2VTZ - chains B and D of the 4 polymer chains in the assembly; structure by X-ray diffraction, 2.30 A resolution.

# Chain B (and D)
Protein: Acetyl-CoA acetyltransferase
Source organism: Zoogloea ramigera
Notes: EC 2.3.1.9; chain D of this document is another copy of the same molecule, construct and numbering; everything in this record applies to it too
UniProt: P07097 (THIL_ZOORA); the construct has insertions or renumbered stretches relative to UniProt, so the offset changes along the chain: 1-10 = UniProt 2-11; 12-392 = UniProt 12-392
Amino-acid sequence (392 residues; each row starts with the number of its first residue):
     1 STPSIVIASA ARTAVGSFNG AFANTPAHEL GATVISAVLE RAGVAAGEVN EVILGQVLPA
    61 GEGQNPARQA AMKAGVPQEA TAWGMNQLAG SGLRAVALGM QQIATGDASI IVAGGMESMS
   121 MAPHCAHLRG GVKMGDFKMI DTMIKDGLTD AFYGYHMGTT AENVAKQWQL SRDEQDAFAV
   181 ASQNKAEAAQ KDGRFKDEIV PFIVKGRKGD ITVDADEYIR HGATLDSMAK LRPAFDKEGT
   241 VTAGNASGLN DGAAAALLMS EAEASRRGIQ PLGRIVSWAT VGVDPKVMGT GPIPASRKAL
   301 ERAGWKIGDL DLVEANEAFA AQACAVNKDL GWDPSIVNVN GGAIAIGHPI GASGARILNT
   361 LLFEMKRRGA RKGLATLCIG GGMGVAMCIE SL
Not modelled in the structure: 1-3
Differences from the reference sequence: engineered mutation Ala-89 (Cys in P07097); conflict Arg-129 (Ala in P07097)
Curated features (UniProtKB/Swiss-Prot):
  - active site (Proton acceptor): His-348, Cys-378

# How chain B and chain D interact
Pairs across the interface (18):
  Leu-128(B) with Gly-131(D); Val-132(D), hydrogen bond (backbone-backbone); Phe-137(D), hydrophobic
  Arg-129(B) with Gly-131(D); Val-132(D), hydrogen bond (backbone-backbone); Lys-133(D), hydrogen bond (side chain-backbone); Met-134(D)
  Gly-130(B) with Arg-129(D); Gly-130(D); Gly-131(D)
  Gly-131(B) with Leu-128(D); Arg-129(D); Gly-131(D)
  Val-132(B) with Leu-128(D), hydrogen bond (backbone-backbone); Arg-129(D), hydrogen bond (backbone-backbone)
  Lys-133(B) with Arg-129(D), hydrogen bond (backbone-side chain)
  Met-134(B) with Arg-129(D)
  Phe-137(B) with Leu-128(D), hydrophobic
Also at the interface, not in a pair above, chain D (9 interface residues in all): Gly-135

# In short
The interface between chain B and chain D involves 8 residues on one side and 9 on the other; the contacts
include 6 hydrogen bonds. Among the polar pairs are Arg-129(B)/Lys-133(D), Leu-128(B)/Val-132(D) and
Arg-129(B)/Val-132(D). From UniProt: active-site residues His-348(B) and Cys-378(B) on chain B.
Chain B and chain D are both Acetyl-CoA acetyltransferase (Zoogloea ramigera); the structure, Biosynthetic
thiolase from Z. ramigera. Complex of the C89A mutant with coenzyme A, was determined by X-ray diffraction
(same publication as 2VU0, 2VU1 and 2VU2).
